2WM2 - chain A; structure by X-ray diffraction, 2.70 A resolution.

# Chain A
Molecule: 1-H-3-hydroxy-4-oxoquinaldine 2,4-dioxygenase
From: Arthrobacter nitroguajacolicus
Notes: EC 1.13.11.48
UniProtKB: A4V8M9 (A4V8M9_9MICC); numbering as in UniProt (aligned over 1-276)
Chain sequence (279 residues; each row starts with the number of its first residue; numbers below 1 keep their minus sign (His-2 is residue -2)):
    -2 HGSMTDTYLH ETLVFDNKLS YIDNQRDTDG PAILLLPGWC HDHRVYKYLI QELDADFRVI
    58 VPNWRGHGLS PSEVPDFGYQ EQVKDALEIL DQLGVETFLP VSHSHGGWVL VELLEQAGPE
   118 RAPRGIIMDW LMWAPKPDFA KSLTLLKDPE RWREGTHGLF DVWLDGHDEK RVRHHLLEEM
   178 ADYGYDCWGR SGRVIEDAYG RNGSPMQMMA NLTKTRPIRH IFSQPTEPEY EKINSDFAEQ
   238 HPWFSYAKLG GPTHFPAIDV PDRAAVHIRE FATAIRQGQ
Not modelled in the structure: -2 to 1, 276
Construct notes: engineered mutation Ser69 (Cys in A4V8M9)
Cystine bridges: Cys37-Cys184
Bound ions: Na+ near His164 (its only coordinating residue here); K+: Ala235, His238, Pro239, Phe241
Residues lining bound ligands:
  - s,r meso-tartaric acid (SRT), molecule 1: Gly163, His164, Asp165, Glu166
  - s,r meso-tartaric acid (SRT), molecule 2: Asp165, Glu166, Lys167, Arg170, His171, Leu174
  - s,r meso-tartaric acid (SRT), molecule 3: Lys245, Leu246, Gly247
Reported in the primary citation:
  - mutagenesis - H102L (103-fold): decreased catalytic activity on the organic substrate
  - binding site for chloride ion: Trp36, Ser101, His102
  - catalytic residues: Trp36, His102

# Overview
Chain A binds 3 copies of s,r meso-tartaric acid. Ala235, His238, Pro239 and Phe241 form the K+ site. From the
paper: catalytic residues Trp36 and His102; H102L reduces catalytic activity on the organic substrate.
Chain A is 1-H-3-hydroxy-4-oxoquinaldine 2,4-dioxygenase (Arthrobacter nitroguajacolicus); the structure,
Crystal structure of the cofactor-devoid 1-H-3-hydroxy-4- oxoquinaldine 2,4-dioxygenase (hod) from
arthrobacter nitroguajacolicus RU61A in complex with ..., was determined by X-ray diffraction (same
publication as 3IBT, 2WJ3, 2WJ4 and 2WJ6).
